PDB entry 8GS4 | electron microscopy, 3.50 A resolution | chains A and B

Chain A (and B):
Name: Neuroligin-2
Organism: Homo sapiens
Notes: chain B of this document is another copy of the same molecule, construct and numbering; everything in this record applies to it too
UniProt: Q8NFZ4 (NLGN2_HUMAN); numbering as in UniProt (aligned over 1-835)
Amino-acid sequence (835 residues; each row starts with the number of its first residue):
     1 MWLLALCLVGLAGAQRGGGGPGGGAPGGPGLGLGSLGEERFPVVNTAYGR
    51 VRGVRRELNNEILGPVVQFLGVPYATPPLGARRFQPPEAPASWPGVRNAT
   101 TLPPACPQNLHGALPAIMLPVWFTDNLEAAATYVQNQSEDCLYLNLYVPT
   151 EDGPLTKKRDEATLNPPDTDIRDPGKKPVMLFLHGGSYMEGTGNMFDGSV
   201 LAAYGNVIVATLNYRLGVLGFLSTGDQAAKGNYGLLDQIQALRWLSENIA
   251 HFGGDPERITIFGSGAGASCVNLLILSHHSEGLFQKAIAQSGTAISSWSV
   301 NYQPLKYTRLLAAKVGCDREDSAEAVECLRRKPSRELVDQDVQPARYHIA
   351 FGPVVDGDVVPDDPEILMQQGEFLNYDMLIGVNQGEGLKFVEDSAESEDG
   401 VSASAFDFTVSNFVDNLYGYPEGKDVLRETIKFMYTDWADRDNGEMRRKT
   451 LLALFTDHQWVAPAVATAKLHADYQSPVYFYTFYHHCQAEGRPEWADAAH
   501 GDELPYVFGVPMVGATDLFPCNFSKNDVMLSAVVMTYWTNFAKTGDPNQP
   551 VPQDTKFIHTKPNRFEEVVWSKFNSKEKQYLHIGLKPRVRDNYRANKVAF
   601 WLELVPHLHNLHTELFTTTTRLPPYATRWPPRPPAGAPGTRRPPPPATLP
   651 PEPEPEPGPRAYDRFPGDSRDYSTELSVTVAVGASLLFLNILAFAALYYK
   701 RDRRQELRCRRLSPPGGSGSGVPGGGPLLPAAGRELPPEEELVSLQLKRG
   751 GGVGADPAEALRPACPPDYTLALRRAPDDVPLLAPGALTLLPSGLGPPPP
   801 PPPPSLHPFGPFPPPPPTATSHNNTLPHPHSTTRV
Unresolved in the structure: 1-41, 150-174, 393-400, 553-562, 610-835
Disulfides: C106-C141, C317-C328, C487-C521
Curated features (UniProtKB/Swiss-Prot):
  - region: V678 to Y698 (Required for interaction with LHFPL4)
  - modified residue (Phosphoserine): S713, S718
  - glycosylation (N-linked (GlcNAc...) asparagine): N98, N136, N522
What the authors report for this chain:
  - self-association interface (contacts with another copy of this molecule); pairs are residue here / residue on that copy: E429-H607 (salt bridge), F433, M434, W438, A439, A599, L604
  - specificity-determining residues: F408 (by similarity / conservation)

Interface between chain A and chain B:
Pairs across the interface (16; chain A residue first):
  E429(A) - H607(B)  salt bridge
  F433(A) - M434(B)  hydrophobic
  F433(A) - L604(B)  hydrophobic
  M434(A) - F433(B)  hydrophobic
  W438(A) - N592(B)
  W438(A) - N596(B)
  W438(A) - A599(B)  hydrophobic
  W438(A) - E603(B)
  A439(A) - N592(B)
  N592(A) - W438(B)
  N592(A) - A439(B)
  N596(A) - W438(B)
  A599(A) - W438(B)  hydrophobic
  E603(A) - W438(B)
  L604(A) - F433(B)  hydrophobic
  H607(A) - E429(B)  salt bridge
Other interface residues (no listed pair), chain A (15 interface residues in all): V426, A595, F600, L608
Other interface residues (no listed pair), chain B (15 interface residues in all): V426, A595, F600, L608

In short:
The chain A/chain B interface involves 15 residues from each chain, with 2 salt bridges. Its one salt-bridged
contact is E429(A)-H607(B). From the paper: the specificity determinant F408(A); a self-association interface
involving E429(A), F433(A) and M434(A) among others.
Chain A and chain B are both Neuroligin-2 (Homo sapiens); the structure, Cryo-EM structure of human Neuroligin
2, was determined by electron microscopy together with 8GS3 from the same study.
